3GJT - chains A and B of the 3 polymer chains in the assembly; structure by X-ray diffraction, 2.20 A resolution.

# Chain A
Protein: Caspase-3 subunit p17
From: Homo sapiens
Reference sequence: P42574 (CASP3_HUMAN); residues 29-175 here = UniProt positions 29-175
Amino-acid sequence (147 residues; each row starts with the number of its first residue):
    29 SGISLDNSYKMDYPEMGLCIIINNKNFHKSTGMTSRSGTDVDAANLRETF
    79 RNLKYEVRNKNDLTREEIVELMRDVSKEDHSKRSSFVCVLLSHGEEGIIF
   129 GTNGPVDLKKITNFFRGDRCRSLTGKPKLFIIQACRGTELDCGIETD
Unresolved in the structure: 29-33, 175
Curated features (UniProtKB/Swiss-Prot):
  - active site: His-121, Cys-163
  - modified residue: Cys-163 (S-nitrosocysteine)

# Chain B
Protein: Caspase-3 subunit p12
From: Homo sapiens
Reference sequence: P42574 (CASP3_HUMAN); residue numbers follow UniProt; this construct covers 176-277
Amino-acid sequence (108 residues; row label = number of the first residue in the row):
   176 SGVDDDMACHKIPVEADFLYAYSTAPGYYSWRNSKDGSWFIQSLCAMLKQ
   226 YADKLEFMHILTRVNRKVATEFESFSFDATFHAKKQIPCIVSMLTKELYF
   276 YHHHHHHH
Unresolved in the structure: 176-185, 277-283
Sequence notes: expression tag (278-283)
Curated features (UniProtKB/Swiss-Prot):
  - modified residue: Arg-207 (Microbial infection: ADP-riboxanated arginine)

# How chain A and chain B interact
Pairs across the interface (96):
  Asn-35(A) with Lys-271(B); Glu-272(B), hydrogen bond (backbone-backbone)
  Ser-36(A) with Lys-271(B); Glu-272(B); Tyr-274(B)
  Tyr-37(A) with Asp-192(B), hydrogen bond; Leu-269(B); Thr-270(B), hydrogen bond (side chain-backbone); Lys-271(B); Glu-272(B), hydrogen bond (backbone-backbone)
  Met-39(A) with Leu-273(B), hydrophobic; Tyr-274(B)
  Met-44(A) with Phe-275(B)
  Arg-64(A) with Arg-207(B)
  Ser-65(A) with Arg-207(B), hydrogen bond (backbone-side chain); Ser-209(B)
  Gly-66(A) with Ser-209(B), hydrogen bond (backbone-backbone); Gly-212(B)
  Val-69(A) with Lys-210(B); Asp-211(B)
  Asp-70(A) with Gly-212(B); Ser-213(B), hydrogen bond (side chain-backbone); Ile-216(B)
  Asn-73(A) with Cys-220(B)
  Leu-74(A) with Ile-216(B), hydrophobic; Cys-220(B), hydrophobic
  Thr-77(A) with Cys-220(B), hydrogen bond; Leu-223(B)
  Asn-80(A) with Tyr-276(B), hydrogen bond (backbone-side chain)
  Leu-81(A) with Ala-227(B), hydrophobic
  Tyr-83(A) with Phe-275(B)
  Leu-119(A) with Ile-216(B), hydrophobic
  Glu-124(A) with Pro-201(B); Gly-202(B), hydrogen bond (side chain-backbone)
  Lys-137(A) with Glu-190(B), salt bridge
  Thr-140(A) with Phe-193(B); Tyr-195(B)
  Phe-143(A) with Phe-193(B)
  Arg-144(A) with Val-189(B); Phe-193(B)
  Gly-145(A) with Val-189(B), hydrogen bond (backbone-backbone)
  Asp-146(A) with Val-189(B)
  Gly-153(A) with Asp-192(B)
  Lys-154(A) with Asp-192(B)
  Pro-155(A) with Asp-192(B)
  Lys-156(A) with Ala-191(B); Asp-192(B), hydrogen bond (backbone-backbone); Phe-193(B); Leu-194(B), hydrogen bond (backbone-backbone)
  Leu-157(A) with Leu-194(B); Phe-232(B), hydrophobic; Leu-273(B), hydrophobic
  Phe-158(A) with Phe-193(B), hydrophobic; Leu-194(B), hydrogen bond (backbone-backbone); Tyr-195(B); Ala-196(B), hydrogen bond (backbone-backbone)
  Ile-159(A) with Ala-196(B); Phe-215(B), hydrophobic; Leu-219(B), hydrophobic
  Ile-160(A) with Ala-196(B), hydrogen bond (backbone-backbone); Tyr-197(B); Ser-198(B), hydrogen bond (backbone-backbone)
  Gln-161(A) with Ser-198(B), hydrogen bond; Ser-205(B), hydrogen bond; Ser-213(B), hydrogen bond; Phe-215(B)
  Ala-162(A) with Ser-198(B); Ser-205(B)
  Cys-163(A) with Tyr-204(B), hydrophobic; Ser-205(B), hydrogen bond (side chain-backbone)
  Arg-164(A) with Tyr-197(B); Thr-199(B), hydrogen bond (side chain-backbone); Ala-200(B); Pro-201(B); Gly-202(B), hydrogen bond (backbone-backbone); Tyr-203(B), hydrogen bond (backbone-backbone); Cys-264(B)
  Gly-165(A) with Gly-202(B); Tyr-203(B); Tyr-204(B)
  Thr-166(A) with Gly-202(B), hydrogen bond (backbone-backbone); Tyr-204(B)
  Glu-167(A) with Gly-202(B), hydrogen bond (backbone-backbone); Tyr-203(B); Tyr-204(B), hydrogen bond (backbone-backbone)
  Leu-168(A) with Tyr-203(B); Tyr-204(B), hydrophobic; Trp-206(B), hydrophobic; Thr-255(B); Phe-256(B), hydrophobic; Lys-259(B)
  Asp-169(A) with Tyr-203(B); Lys-259(B); Lys-260(B), hydrogen bond (backbone-backbone)
  Cys-170(A) with Lys-259(B)
  Gly-171(A) with Lys-260(B)
Interface residues without a listed pair, chain A (51 interface residues in all): Asp-34, Ser-63, Thr-67, Phe-78, Lys-82, His-121, Leu-136, Thr-152
Interface residues without a listed pair, chain B (48 interface residues in all): Ile-187, Asn-208, Gln-217, Ala-258

# Overview
The interface between chain A and chain B involves 51 residues on one side and 48 on the other, with 28
hydrogen bonds and 1 salt bridge. Among the polar pairs are Lys-137(A)/Glu-190(B), Tyr-37(A)/Asp-192(B) and
Tyr-37(A)/Thr-270(B).
Here chain A is Caspase-3 subunit p17 and chain B is Caspase-3 subunit p12, both from Homo sapiens. Entry 3GJT
(Caspase-3 Binds Diverse P4 Residues in Peptides) was determined by X-ray diffraction (same publication as
3GJQ, 3GJR and 3GJS).
